Entry 6M7J (electron microscopy, 4.40 A resolution (low resolution: residue-level contacts below are approximate; hydrogen-bond / salt-bridge calls are withheld)); this record covers chains F and J of the 9 polymer chains in the assembly.

Chain F:
Protein: RNA polymerase sigma factor SigA
From: Mycobacterium tuberculosis
UniProtKB: P9WGI0 (SIGA_MYCTO); residues 1-528 here = UniProt positions 1-528
Sequence (531 residues; row label = number of the first residue in the row; numbers below 1 keep their minus sign (Gly-2 is residue -2)):
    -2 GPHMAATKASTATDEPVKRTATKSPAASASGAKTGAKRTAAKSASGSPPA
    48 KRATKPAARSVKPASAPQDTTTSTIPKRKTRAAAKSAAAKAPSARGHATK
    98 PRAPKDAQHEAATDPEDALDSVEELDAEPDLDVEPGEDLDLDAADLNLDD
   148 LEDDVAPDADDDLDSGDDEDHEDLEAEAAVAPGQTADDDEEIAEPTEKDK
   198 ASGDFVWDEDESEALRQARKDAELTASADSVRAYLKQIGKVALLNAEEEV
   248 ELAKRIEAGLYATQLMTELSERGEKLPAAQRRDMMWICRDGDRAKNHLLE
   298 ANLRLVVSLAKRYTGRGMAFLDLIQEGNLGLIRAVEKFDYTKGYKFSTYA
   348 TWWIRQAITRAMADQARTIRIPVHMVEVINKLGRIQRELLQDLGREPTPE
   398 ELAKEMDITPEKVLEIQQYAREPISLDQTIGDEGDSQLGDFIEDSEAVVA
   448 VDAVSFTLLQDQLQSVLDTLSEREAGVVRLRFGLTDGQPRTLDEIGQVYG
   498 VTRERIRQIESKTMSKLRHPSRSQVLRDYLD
Unresolved in the structure: -2 to 208, 528
Differences from the reference sequence: expression tag (-2 to 0)
UniProt features mapped onto this chain:
  - DNA-binding region: Leu489 to Ser508 (H-T-H motif)
  - region: Ala225 to Ala259 (Sigma-70 factor domain-1)
  - motif: Asp319 to Gln322 (Interaction with polymerase core subunit RpoC)

Chain J:
Protein: RNA polymerase-binding protein RbpA
From: Mycobacterium tuberculosis
UniProtKB: P9WHJ4 (RBPA_MYCTO); residues 1-111 here = UniProt positions 1-111
Sequence (111 residues; each row starts with the number of its first residue):
     1 MADRVLRGSRLGAVSYETDRNHDLAPRQIARYRTDNGEEFEVPFADDAEI
    51 PGTWLCRNGMEGTLIEGDLPEPKKVKPPRTHWDMLLERRSIEELEELLKE
   101 RLELIRSRRRG
Unresolved in the structure: 1-3

Chain F / chain J interface:
Residue-residue contacts (42; chain F residue first):
  Glu248(F) - Arg101(J)
  Lys251(F) - Leu97(J)
  Lys251(F) - Arg101(J)
  Arg252(F) - Arg101(J)
  Glu254(F) - Arg89(J)
  Glu254(F) - Leu97(J)
  Ala255(F) - Arg101(J)
  Leu257(F) - His81(J)
  Leu257(F) - Trp82(J)
  Tyr258(F) - Trp82(J)
  Tyr258(F) - Leu94(J)
  Tyr258(F) - Glu95(J)
  Tyr258(F) - Leu98(J)
  Gln261(F) - Trp82(J)
  Asp280(F) - Ile105(J)
  Trp283(F) - Ile105(J)
  Trp283(F) - Arg108(J)
  Ile284(F) - Arg101(J)
  Arg330(F) - Arg79(J)
  Glu333(F) - His81(J)
  Glu333(F) - Arg88(J)
  Phe335(F) - Arg88(J)
  Asp336(F) - Arg88(J)
  Asp336(F) - Arg89(J)
  Tyr337(F) - Arg89(J)
  Thr338(F) - Arg89(J)
  Phe438(F) - Leu6(J)
  Ile439(F) - Leu6(J)
  Ile439(F) - Arg7(J)
  Ile439(F) - Gly8(J)
  Glu440(F) - Val5(J)
  Glu440(F) - Leu6(J)
  Glu440(F) - Arg7(J)
  Glu440(F) - Gly8(J)
  Asp441(F) - Gly8(J)
  Asp441(F) - Ser9(J)
  Ser442(F) - Arg7(J)
  Ser442(F) - Gly8(J)
  Ser442(F) - Ser9(J)
  Glu443(F) - Gly8(J)
  Glu443(F) - Ser9(J)
  Phe453(F) - Tyr16(J)
Other interface residues (no listed pair), chain F (31 interface residues in all): Leu262, Ala276, Gln277, Arg279, Val332, Lys334, Leu435
Other interface residues (no listed pair), chain J (25 interface residues in all): Arg4, Leu85, Glu87, Ile91, Leu102, Leu104, Arg110

In short:
31 residues of chain F and 25 residues of chain J are in contact.
Here chain F is RNA polymerase sigma factor SigA and chain J is RNA polymerase-binding protein RbpA, both from
Mycobacterium tuberculosis. Entry 6M7J (Mycobacterium tuberculosis RNAP with RbpA/us fork and Corallopyronin)
was determined by electron microscopy together with 6EDT, 6EE8 and 6EEC from the same study.
